Entry 8ZAL (electron microscopy, 3.11 A resolution); this record covers chains E and F of the 10 polymer chains in the assembly.

Chain E (and F):
Protein: Multidrug export protein EmrA
From: Escherichia coli K-12
Notes: chain F of this document is another copy of the same molecule, construct and numbering; everything in this record applies to it too
UniProtKB: P27303 (EMRA_ECOLI); residues 47-390 here = UniProt positions 47-390
Sequence (344 residues; row label = number of the first residue in the row):
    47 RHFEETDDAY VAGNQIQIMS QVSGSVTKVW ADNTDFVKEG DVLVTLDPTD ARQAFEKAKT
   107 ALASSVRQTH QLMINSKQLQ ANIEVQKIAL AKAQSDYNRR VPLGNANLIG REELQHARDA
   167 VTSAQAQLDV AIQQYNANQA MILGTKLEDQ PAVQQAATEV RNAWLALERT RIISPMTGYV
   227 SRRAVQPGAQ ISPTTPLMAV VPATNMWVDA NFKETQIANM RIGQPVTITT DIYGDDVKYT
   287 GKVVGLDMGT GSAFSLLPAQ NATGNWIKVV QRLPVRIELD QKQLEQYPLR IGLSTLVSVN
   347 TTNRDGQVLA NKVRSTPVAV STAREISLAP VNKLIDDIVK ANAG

Chain E / chain F interface:
Contacting residue pairs (115):
  Asn60(E) - Arg229(F)
  Asn60(E) - Gln232(F)  hydrogen bond
  Gln61(E) - Gln232(F)
  Ile62(E) - Gln232(F)
  Ile62(E) - Pro233(F)
  Glu158(E) - Asp142(F)
  Glu158(E) - Arg145(F)
  Gln161(E) - Ser141(F)
  Gln161(E) - Arg145(F)  hydrogen bond
  His162(E) - Asp142(F)  salt bridge
  Asp165(E) - Ile134(F)
  Asp165(E) - Lys138(F)
  Thr168(E) - Ile134(F)
  Ser169(E) - Ile134(F)
  Ala172(E) - Val131(F)  hydrophobic
  Val176(E) - Gln124(F)
  Val176(E) - Ala127(F)  hydrophobic
  Val176(E) - Asn128(F)
  Gln179(E) - Ile120(F)
  Gln179(E) - Lys123(F)
  Gln179(E) - Gln124(F)
  Gln180(E) - Gln124(F)
  Ala183(E) - Gln117(F)
  Ala183(E) - Asn121(F)
  Ala186(E) - Arg113(F)
  Ala186(E) - His116(F)
  Ala186(E) - Ile120(F)  hydrophobic
  Met187(E) - Arg113(F)  hydrogen bond (backbone-side chain)
  Met187(E) - Gln114(F)
  Met187(E) - Gln117(F)
  Ile188(E) - Arg113(F)  hydrogen bond (backbone-side chain)
  Leu189(E) - Arg113(F)
  Leu189(E) - Asn388(F)
  Gln196(E) - Arg113(F)  hydrogen bond
  Pro197(E) - Thr106(F)
  Pro197(E) - Ser110(F)
  Gln200(E) - Thr106(F)
  Gln201(E) - Lys103(F)
  Thr204(E) - Gln99(F)
  Glu205(E) - Lys103(F)  salt bridge
  Arg207(E) - Gln99(F)
  Asn208(E) - Gln99(F)
  Leu211(E) - Thr95(F)
  Leu211(E) - Asp96(F)
  Arg215(E) - Asp96(F)  salt bridge
  Pro221(E) - Pro233(F)
  Pro221(E) - Gly234(F)
  Glu260(E) - Asp277(F)
  Glu260(E) - Ile278(F)
  Glu260(E) - Leu339(F)
  Glu260(E) - Ser340(F)  hydrogen bond
  Thr261(E) - Asp277(F)
  Ile263(E) - Ile278(F)  hydrophobic
  Ala264(E) - Ile278(F)
  Leu292(E) - Thr80(F)  hydrogen bond (backbone-side chain)
  Leu292(E) - Arg336(F)
  Asp293(E) - Ser227(F)
  Asp293(E) - Arg336(F)  hydrogen bond (backbone-side chain)
  Met294(E) - Ala249(F)  hydrophobic
  Met294(E) - Met252(F)  hydrophobic
  Met294(E) - Arg336(F)
  Met294(E) - Ile337(F)  hydrogen bond (backbone-backbone)
  Gly295(E) - Ile337(F)
  Thr296(E) - Ile337(F)  hydrogen bond (backbone-backbone)
  Thr296(E) - Gly338(F)  hydrogen bond (side chain-backbone)
  Thr296(E) - Leu339(F)
  Ala299(E) - Ile337(F)  hydrophobic
  Phe300(E) - Gln61(F)
  Phe300(E) - Arg228(F)
  Phe300(E) - Ile337(F)  hydrophobic
  Gln306(E) - Gly297(F)  hydrogen bond (side chain-backbone)
  Asn307(E) - Asp54(F)
  Asn307(E) - Tyr56(F)
  Ala308(E) - Asn257(F)
  Ala308(E) - Gly297(F)
  Ala308(E) - Ser298(F)
  Ala308(E) - Arg318(F)
  Thr309(E) - Ser298(F)
  Thr309(E) - Val316(F)
  Thr309(E) - Gln317(F)
  Gly310(E) - Val316(F)
  Gly310(E) - Arg318(F)
  Trp312(E) - Asp53(F)
  Trp312(E) - Asp54(F)
  Trp312(E) - Tyr56(F)  hydrogen bond
  Lys314(E) - Ser340(F)
  Gln317(E) - Tyr56(F)
  Gln317(E) - Gly338(F)
  Arg322(E) - Asp78(F)  salt bridge
  Arg322(E) - Asn79(F)
  Arg322(E) - Thr80(F)
  Val354(E) - Pro334(F)  hydrophobic
  Val354(E) - Arg336(F)
  Leu355(E) - Tyr225(F)
  Leu355(E) - Arg336(F)
  Ala356(E) - Phe82(F)
  Ala356(E) - Tyr225(F)
  Lys358(E) - Phe82(F)
  Arg360(E) - Asp78(F)  salt bridge
  Arg360(E) - Asp81(F)  salt bridge
  Ser361(E) - Trp76(F)
  Pro363(E) - Val75(F)
  Pro363(E) - Trp76(F)  hydrophobic
  Val364(E) - Val75(F)  hydrogen bond (backbone-backbone)
  Ala365(E) - Val75(F)
  Ala365(E) - Pro233(F)
  Val366(E) - Thr73(F)
  Val366(E) - Lys74(F)
  Ser367(E) - Thr73(F)  hydrogen bond (backbone-backbone)
  Ser367(E) - Pro233(F)
  Arg370(E) - Gly234(F)
  Glu371(E) - Thr73(F)
  Glu371(E) - Asp93(F)
  Glu371(E) - Thr95(F)
  Leu374(E) - Gln99(F)
Other interface residues (no listed pair), chain E (73 interface residues in all): Met65, Gln67, Gln173, Asp175, Asn182, Thr191, Pro239, Val290, Gly291, Leu319
Other interface residues (no listed pair), chain F (72 interface residues in all): Ser71, Pro94, Glu102, Ala109, Arg146, Gln236, Val247, Pro248, Ser301, Leu335, Ala387, Gly390

Summary:
The interface between chain E and chain F involves 73 residues on one side and 72 on the other, with 15
hydrogen bonds and 6 salt bridges. Polar pairs include His162(E)-Asp142(F), Glu205(E)-Lys103(F) and
Arg215(E)-Asp96(F).
Chain E and chain F are both Multidrug export protein EmrA (Escherichia coli K-12); the structure, EmrAB-TolC
MFS-type tripartite multidrug efflux pump EA, was determined by electron microscopy.
